PDB entry 6GRH | X-ray diffraction, 1.85 A resolution | chains C and D of the 5 polymer chains in the assembly

== Chain C ==
Molecule: Microcin B17-processing protein McbC
Source organism: Escherichia coli str. K-12 substr. MG1655
UniProtKB: P23185 (MCBC_ECOLX); numbering as in UniProt (aligned over 1-272)
Sequence (272 residues; each row starts with the number of its first residue):
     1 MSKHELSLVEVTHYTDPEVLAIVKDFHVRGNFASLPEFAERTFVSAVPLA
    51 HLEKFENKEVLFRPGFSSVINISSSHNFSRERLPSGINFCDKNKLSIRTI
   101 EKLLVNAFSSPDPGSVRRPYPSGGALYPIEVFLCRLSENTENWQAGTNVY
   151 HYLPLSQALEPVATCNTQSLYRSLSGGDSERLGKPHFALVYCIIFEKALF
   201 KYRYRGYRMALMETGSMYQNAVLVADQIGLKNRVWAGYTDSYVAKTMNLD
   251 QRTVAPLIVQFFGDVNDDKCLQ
Disordered / not traced: 1, 268-272
Small-molecule neighbours: FMN (flavin mononucleotide): Arg82, Pro84, Ser85, Arg117, Pro121, Ser122, Gly123, Gly124, Ala125, Tyr127, Arg181, Met209, Met212, Tyr218, Arg233, Val234, Trp235, Ala236, Gly237, Ile258
What the authors report for this chain:
  - catalytic residues: Lys201 (proposed by the authors, not directly observed)
  - mutagenesis - Y202A: decreased catalytic activity
  - mutagenesis - F43A: unchanged catalytic activity

== Chain D ==
Molecule: Microcin B17-processing protein McbD
Source organism: Escherichia coli str. K-12 substr. MG1655
UniProtKB: P23186 (MCBD_ECOLX); residue numbers follow UniProt; this construct covers 1-396
Sequence (396 residues; numbered 1 to 396; the number before each row is that of its first residue):
     1 MINVYSNLMSAWPATMAMSPKLNRNMPTFSQIWDYERITPASAAGETLKS
    51 IQGAIGEYFERRHFFNEIVTGGQKTLYEMMPPSAAKAFTEAFFQISSLTR
   101 DEIITHKFKTVRAFNLFSLEQQEIPAVIIALDNITAADDLKFYPDRDTCG
   151 CSFHGSLNDAIEGSLCEFMERQSLLLYWLQGKANTEISSEIVTGINHIDE
   201 ILLALRSEGDIRIFDITLPGAPGHAVLTLYGTKNKISRIKYSTGLSYANS
   251 LKKALCKSVVELWQSYICLHNFLIGGYTDDDIIDSYQRHFMSCNKYESFT
   301 DLCENTVLLSDDVKLTLEENITSDTNLLNYLQQISDNIFVYYARERVSNS
   351 LVWYTKIVSPDFFLHMNNSGAININNKIYHTGDGIKVRESKMVPFP
Differences from the reference sequence: engineered mutation Arg171 (Thr in P23186)
What the authors report for this chain:
  - mutagenesis - T148A, E167A, Q264A, P394G/P396G, P396*: decreased catalytic activity
  - catalytic residues: Pro396
  - catalytic residues: Thr148, Glu167, Gln264 (proposed by the authors, not directly observed)

== Interface between chain C and chain D ==
Residue-residue contacts - 46 pairs, chain C then chain D:
  Ser2(C) - Arg238(D)  hydrogen bond (backbone-side chain)
  Lys3(C) - Arg238(D)
  Glu5(C) - Arg238(D)  salt bridge
  Glu5(C) - His270(D)  salt bridge
  Glu5(C) - Ile274(D)
  Ser7(C) - Asn271(D)  hydrogen bond
  Leu8(C) - Ser19(D)
  Leu8(C) - Pro20(D)
  Val9(C) - Ser19(D)
  Val9(C) - Asn271(D)
  Glu10(C) - Tyr277(D)  hydrogen bond
  Thr12(C) - Met1(D)  hydrogen bond (side chain-backbone)
  Thr12(C) - Asn3(D)  hydrogen bond (backbone-side chain)
  Thr12(C) - Tyr5(D)  hydrogen bond (backbone-side chain)
  Thr12(C) - Ala17(D)
  Thr12(C) - Met18(D)
  Thr12(C) - Pro20(D)
  His13(C) - Tyr5(D)  hydrogen bond (backbone-side chain)
  His13(C) - Thr15(D)
  Tyr14(C) - Tyr5(D)
  Thr15(C) - Asn3(D)
  Thr15(C) - Tyr5(D)  hydrogen bond (backbone-side chain)
  Pro17(C) - Ile2(D)
  Pro17(C) - Asn3(D)
  Leu20(C) - Met1(D)  hydrophobic
  Lys24(C) - Met1(D)
  Ile194(C) - Leu22(D)  hydrophobic
  Glu196(C) - Met1(D)  hydrogen bond (side chain-backbone)
  Glu196(C) - Pro20(D)
  Lys245(C) - Arg24(D)
  Asn248(C) - Leu22(D)
  Asn248(C) - Asn23(D)
  Asn248(C) - Arg24(D)  hydrogen bond (backbone-backbone)
  Asn248(C) - Asn25(D)  hydrogen bond
  Leu249(C) - Leu22(D)
  Leu249(C) - Arg24(D)
  Asp250(C) - Lys21(D)  salt bridge
  Asp250(C) - Leu22(D)  hydrogen bond (backbone-backbone)
  Asp250(C) - Arg24(D)
  Arg252(C) - Met1(D)
  Arg252(C) - Lys21(D)
  Arg252(C) - Thr47(D)  hydrogen bond
  Thr253(C) - Met1(D)
  Thr253(C) - Pro20(D)
  Thr253(C) - Lys21(D)  hydrogen bond (side chain-backbone)
  Val254(C) - Leu22(D)  hydrophobic
Also at the interface, not in a pair above, chain C (24 interface residues in all): Phe132
Also at the interface, not in a pair above, chain D (25 interface residues in all): Thr28, Phe29, Gln31, Trp33, Gly275

== Summary ==
The interface between chain C and chain D involves 24 residues on one side and 25 on the other, with 14
hydrogen bonds and 3 salt bridges. Polar contacts include Glu5(C)-Arg238(D), Glu5(C)-His270(D) and
Asp250(C)-Lys21(D). The paper reports catalytic residues Lys201(C) and Pro396(D) among others; T148A, E167A
and Q264A of chain D, among others, reduce catalytic activity; 7 substitutions were tested in all.
Here chain C is Microcin B17-processing protein McbC and chain D is Microcin B17-processing protein McbD, both
from Escherichia coli str. K-12 substr. MG1655. Entry 6GRH (E. coli Microcin synthetase McbBCD complex with
truncated pro-MccB17 bound) was determined by X-ray diffraction, deposited together with 6GOS, 6GRG and 6GRI.
